PDB entry 1WKW | X-ray diffraction, 2.10 A resolution | chains A and B

== Chain A ==
Name: Eukaryotic translation initiation factor 4E
Source organism: Homo sapiens
UniProtKB: P06730 (IF4E_HUMAN); residues 27-217 here = UniProt positions 27-217
Amino-acid sequence (191 residues; numbered 27 to 217; the number before each row is that of its first residue):
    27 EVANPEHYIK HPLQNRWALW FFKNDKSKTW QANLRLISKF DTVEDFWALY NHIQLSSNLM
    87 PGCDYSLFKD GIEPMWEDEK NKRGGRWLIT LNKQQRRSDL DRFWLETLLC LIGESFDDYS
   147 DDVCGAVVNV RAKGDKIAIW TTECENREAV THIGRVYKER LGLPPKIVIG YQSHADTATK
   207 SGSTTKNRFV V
Curated features (UniProtKB/Swiss-Prot):
  - region (EIF4EBP1/2/3 binding): His37 to Gln40, Trp73 to Asn77, Glu132 to Gly139
  - binding site (mRNA): Trp56, Gln57, Trp102, Glu103, Arg157 to Lys162, Thr205 to Ser207
  - site: Lys159 (Microbial infection: Interaction with potato virus Y VPg)
  - modified residue: Ser209 (Phosphoserine)
Residues lining bound ligands: 7-methyl-gpppa (GTA; p1-7-methylguanosine-P3-adenosine-5',5'-triphosphate): Trp56, Asp90, Pro100, Met101, Trp102, Glu103, Asn155, Arg157, Lys159, Lys162, Trp166, Thr203, Ala204, Thr205, Lys206, Ser207, Gly208, Ser209, Thr211

== Chain B ==
Name: Eukaryotic translation initiation factor 4E binding protein 1
Source organism: Homo sapiens
UniProtKB: Q13541 (4EBP1_HUMAN); residue numbers follow UniProt; this construct covers 47-66
Amino-acid sequence (20 residues; each row starts with the number of its first residue):
    47 PGGTRIIYDR KFLMECRNSP
Curated features (UniProtKB/Swiss-Prot):
  - motif: Tyr54 to Met60 (YXXXXLphi motif)
  - modified residue: Thr50 (Phosphothreonine), Tyr54 (Phosphotyrosine), Ser65 (Phosphoserine)
  - cross-link: Lys57 (Glycyl lysine isopeptide (Lys-Gly) (interchain with G-Cter in ubiquitin))

== How chain A and chain B interact ==
Contacting residue pairs (28):
  His37(A) - Tyr54(B)
  His37(A) - Phe58(B)
  Pro38(A) - Ile52(B)
  Pro38(A) - Tyr54(B)  hydrogen bond (backbone-side chain)
  Leu39(A) - Arg51(B)  hydrogen bond (backbone-side chain)
  Leu39(A) - Ile52(B)
  Leu39(A) - Tyr54(B)  hydrophobic
  Gln40(A) - Arg51(B)  hydrogen bond (backbone-side chain)
  Gln40(A) - Ile52(B)
  Val69(A) - Tyr54(B)
  Val69(A) - Leu59(B)  hydrophobic
  Val69(A) - Cys62(B)  hydrophobic
  Trp73(A) - Leu59(B)  hydrogen bond (side chain-backbone)
  Trp73(A) - Arg63(B)  hydrogen bond (side chain-backbone)
  Trp73(A) - Asn64(B)
  Trp73(A) - Ser65(B)
  Tyr76(A) - Ser65(B)
  Asn77(A) - Asn64(B)  hydrogen bond
  Asn77(A) - Ser65(B)  hydrogen bond
  Glu132(A) - Arg56(B)  salt bridge
  Leu135(A) - Arg56(B)
  Leu135(A) - Leu59(B)
  Gly139(A) - Ile53(B)
  Gly139(A) - Tyr54(B)  hydrogen bond (backbone-backbone)
  Glu140(A) - Ile52(B)
  Glu140(A) - Ile53(B)
  Ser141(A) - Tyr54(B)
  Arg186(A) - Arg56(B)
Other interface residues (no listed pair), chain A (17 interface residues in all): Glu70, Leu131, Ile138
Other interface residues (no listed pair), chain B (13 interface residues in all): Thr50, Met60

== Summary ==
17 residues of chain A face 13 of chain B across their interface, with 8 hydrogen bonds and 1 salt bridge.
Polar pairs include Glu132(A)-Arg56(B), Pro38(A)-Tyr54(B) and Leu39(A)-Arg51(B). Chain A binds 7-methyl-gpppa.
From UniProt: 13 mRNA-binding residues on chain A.
Chain A is Eukaryotic translation initiation factor 4E and chain B is Eukaryotic translation initiation factor
4E binding protein 1, both from Homo sapiens; the structure, Crystal structure of the ternary complex of
eIF4E-m7GpppA-4EBP1 peptide, was determined by X-ray diffraction.
